Entry 9BIF (X-ray diffraction, 3.09 A resolution); this record covers chains H and A of the 6 polymer chains in the assembly.

Chain H:
Protein: VH-CH1 domain of B11 Fab
From: Homo sapiens
Notes: antibody fragment or engineered binder
Sequence (228 residues; each row starts with the number of its first residue):
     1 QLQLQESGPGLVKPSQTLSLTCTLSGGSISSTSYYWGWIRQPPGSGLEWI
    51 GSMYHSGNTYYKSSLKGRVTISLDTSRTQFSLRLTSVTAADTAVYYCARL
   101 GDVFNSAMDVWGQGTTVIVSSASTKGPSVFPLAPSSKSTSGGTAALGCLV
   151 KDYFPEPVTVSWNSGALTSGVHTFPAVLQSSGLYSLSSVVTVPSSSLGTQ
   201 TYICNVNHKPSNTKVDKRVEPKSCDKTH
Unresolved in the structure: 34, 136-141, 222-228
Cystine bridges: C22-C97, C148-C204

Chain A:
Protein: Outer surface protein C
From: Borreliella burgdorferi B31
UniProtKB: Q07337 (OSPC_BORBU); numbering as in UniProt (aligned over 38-201)
Sequence (164 residues; each row starts with the number of its first residue):
    38 KGPNLTEISKKITDSNAVLLAVKEVEALLSSIDEIAAKAIGKKIHQNNGL
    88 DTENNHNGSLLAGAYAISTLIKQKLDGLKNEGLKEKIDAAKKCSETFTNK
   138 LKEKHTDLGKEGVTDADAKEAILKTNGTKTKGAEELGKLFESVEVLSKAA
   188 KEMLANSVKELTSP
Unresolved in the structure: 38-44, 200-201
Ion coordination: praseodymium ion: E189 (shared with 2 residues of chain D)
Curated features (UniProtKB/Swiss-Prot):
  - natural variant: D51 (D51E: In strain: 2591), L56 (L56V: In strain: 2591), A64 to S67 (sequence variant, change not given here; In strain: 2591), I72 to H93 (sequence variant, change not given here; In strain: 2591), A103 (A103V: In strain: 2591), K109 to Q110 (sequence variant, change not given here; In strain: 2591), E118 to G119 (sequence variant, change not given here; In strain: 2591), D125 to A126 (sequence variant, change not given here; In strain: 2591), S131 to T133 (sequence variant, change not given here; In strain: 2591), N136 (N136D: In strain: 2591), E140 to D144 (sequence variant, change not given here; In strain: 2591), K147 to V150 (sequence variant, change not given here; In strain: 2591), 5 further natural variant entries in UniProt
  - mutagenesis: K60 (K60Y: Wild-type virulence in mice, no antibody response in mice, decreased heart colonization-), E61 to E63 (Bacteria are non-infectious in mice, no antibody response in mice, increased affinity for human plasminogen), E61 (E61Q: Bacteria are non-infectious in mice, no antibody response in mice), E63 (E63Q: Wild-type virulence in mice, no antibody response in mice, colonizes organs like wild-type)
From the paper describing this entry:
  - specificity-determining residues: K161, F177

How chain H and chain A interact:
Residue-residue contacts - 16 pairs, chain H then chain A:
  S28(H) - Q110(A)
  S28(H) - G114(A)
  I29(H) - K111(A)
  S30(H) - E61(A)  hydrogen bond
  S30(H) - K111(A)
  S31(H) - L57(A)
  S31(H) - E61(A)  hydrogen bond (backbone-side chain)
  T32(H) - E61(A)  hydrogen bond
  T32(H) - K111(A)
  S76(H) - Q110(A)
  R77(H) - L107(A)
  R77(H) - Q110(A)
  T78(H) - Q110(A)
  V103(H) - L57(A)  hydrophobic
  F104(H) - T50(A)
  F104(H) - N53(A)
Other interface residues (no listed pair), chain A (9 interface residues in all): I49

In short:
The interface between chain H and chain A involves 10 residues on one side and 9 on the other, with 3 hydrogen
bonds. Polar contacts include S30(H)-E61(A), S31(H)-E61(A) and T32(H)-E61(A). Curated annotation (UniProt)
lists 4 mutagenesis sites on chain A. The paper reports specificity determinants K161(A) and F177(A).
Here chain H is VH-CH1 domain of B11 Fab (Homo sapiens) and chain A is Outer surface protein C (Borreliella
burgdorferi B31). Entry 9BIF (Fab B11-OspCA complex) was determined by X-ray diffraction.
